6X96 - chains A and H of the 12 polymer chains in the assembly; structure by electron microscopy, 3.40 A resolution.

[Chain A]
Molecule: BG505 HIV-1 Env gp120
Organism: Human immunodeficiency virus 1
UniProt: Q2N0S6 (Q2N0S6_9HIV1); the construct lacks a stretch of the UniProt sequence and is renumbered around it, so the offset changes along the chain: 31-141 = UniProt 30-140; 150-185 = UniProt 141-176; 188-309 = UniProt 187-308; 312-323 = UniProt 309-320; 2 more segments
Chain sequence (516 residues; each row starts with the number of its first residue; note: 13 numbers in that range are skipped by the numbering (no residue carries them; nothing is unmodelled there); a row labelled like 185A-185J holds insertion residues (185A, then the next letters in order); numbers below 1 keep their minus sign (Met-4 is residue -4)):
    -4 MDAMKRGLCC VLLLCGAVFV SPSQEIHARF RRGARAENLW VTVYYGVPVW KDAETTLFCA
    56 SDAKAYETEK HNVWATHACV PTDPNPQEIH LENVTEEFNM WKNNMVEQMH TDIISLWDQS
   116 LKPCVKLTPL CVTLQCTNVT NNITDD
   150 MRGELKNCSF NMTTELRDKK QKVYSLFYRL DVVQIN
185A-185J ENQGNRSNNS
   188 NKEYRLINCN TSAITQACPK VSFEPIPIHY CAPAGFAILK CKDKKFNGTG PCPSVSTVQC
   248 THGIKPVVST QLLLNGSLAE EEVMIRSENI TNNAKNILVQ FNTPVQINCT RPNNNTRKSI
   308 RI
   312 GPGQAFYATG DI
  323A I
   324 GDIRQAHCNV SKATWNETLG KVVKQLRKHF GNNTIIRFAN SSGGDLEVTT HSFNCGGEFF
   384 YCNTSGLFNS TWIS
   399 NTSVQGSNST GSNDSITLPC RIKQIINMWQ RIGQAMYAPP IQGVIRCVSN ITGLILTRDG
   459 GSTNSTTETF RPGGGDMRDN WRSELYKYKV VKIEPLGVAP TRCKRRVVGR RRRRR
Not modelled in the structure: -4 to 34, 58-64, 185A-185J, 399-411, 458-462, 504-513
Sequence notes: expression tag (-4 to 30); engineered mutation Asn332 (Thr330 in Q2N0S6), Cys501 (Ala498 in Q2N0S6), Arg509 (Glu506 in Q2N0S6), Arg510 (Lys507 in Q2N0S6), Arg512 (Ala509 in Q2N0S6), Arg513 (Val510 in Q2N0S6)
Disulfide bonds: Cys54-Cys74, Cys119-Cys205, Cys126-Cys196, Cys131-Cys157, Cys218-Cys247, Cys228-Cys239, Cys296-Cys331, Cys378-Cys445, Cys385-Cys418
Glycans and other covalent adducts: N-acetylglucosamine (NAG) linked to Asn88, Asn133, Asn156, Asn160, Asn197, Asn234, Asn262, Asn295, Asn301, Asn332, Asn339, Asn363, Asn386, Asn392, Asn448

[Chain H]
Molecule: monoclonal antibody 10A fragment antigen binding heavy chain
Organism: Oryctolagus cuniculus
Notes: antibody fragment or engineered binder
Chain sequence (236 residues; row label = number of the first residue in the row; a row labelled like 82A-82B holds insertion residues (82A, then the next letters in order); numbers below 1 keep their minus sign (Met-17 is residue -17)):
   -17 MYRMQLLSCI ALSLALVTNS QLVESGGGLV QPGASLTLTC TASGFSFSSD YYM
   35A C
    36 WVRQAPGKGL EWIACIW
   52A T
    53 ANSISYYARW AKGRFTISKT SSTTVTLQMT
82A-82B SL
    83 TAADTATYFC ARGGSGDG
  100A Q
   101 SLWGPGTLVT VSSGQPKAPS VFPLAPCCGD TPSSTVTLGC LVKGYLPEPV TVTWNSGTLT
   161 NGVRTFPSVR QSSGLYSLSS VVSVTSSSQP VTCNVAHPAT NTKVDKTVAP STC
Not modelled in the structure: -17 to 3, 112-213
Disulfide bonds: Cys22-Cys92, Cys35A-Cys50

[Chain A / chain H interface]
Pairs across the interface - 11 pairs, chain A then chain H:
  Glu267(A) - Trp52(H)  hydrogen bond (backbone-side chain)
  Glu267(A) - Ile56(H)
  Glu268(A) - Tyr34(H)  hydrogen bond
  Glu268(A) - Trp52(H)
  Glu268(A) - Ser97(H)
  Glu269(A) - Asp32(H)
  Asn289(A) - Ser31(H)  hydrogen bond
  Asn289(A) - Ala53(H)
  Asn289(A) - Asn54(H)  hydrogen bond (backbone-side chain)
  Lys344(A) - Ser31(H)
  Lys347(A) - Asp32(H)  salt bridge
Other interface residues (no listed pair), chain A (11 interface residues in all): Lys231, Lys232, Ala266, Thr290, Glu340
Other interface residues (no listed pair), chain H (10 interface residues in all): Ser30, Tyr58

[Summary]
11 residues of chain A and 10 residues of chain H are in contact, with 4 hydrogen bonds and 1 salt bridge.
Among the polar pairs are Lys347(A)-Asp32(H), Glu267(A)-Trp52(H) and Glu268(A)-Tyr34(H). Covalently linked
N-acetylglucosamine: at Asn88(A), Asn133(A), Asn156(A), Asn160(A), Asn197(A) and Asn234(A) and 9 more.
Here chain A is BG505 HIV-1 Env gp120 (Human immunodeficiency virus 1) and chain H is monoclonal antibody 10A
fragment antigen binding heavy chain (Oryctolagus cuniculus). Entry 6X96 (Cryo-EM model of HIV-1 Env BG505
SOSIP.664 in complex with rabbit monoclonal antibody 10A fragment antigen ...) was determined by electron
microscopy.
